6QMC - chain A; structure by X-ray diffraction, 1.77 A resolution.

Chain A:
Name: Kelch-like ECH-associated protein 1
From: Mus musculus
UniProt: Q9Z2X8 (KEAP1_MOUSE); numbering as in UniProt (aligned over 322-624)
Amino-acid sequence (321 residues; numbered 304 to 624; the number before each row is that of its first residue):
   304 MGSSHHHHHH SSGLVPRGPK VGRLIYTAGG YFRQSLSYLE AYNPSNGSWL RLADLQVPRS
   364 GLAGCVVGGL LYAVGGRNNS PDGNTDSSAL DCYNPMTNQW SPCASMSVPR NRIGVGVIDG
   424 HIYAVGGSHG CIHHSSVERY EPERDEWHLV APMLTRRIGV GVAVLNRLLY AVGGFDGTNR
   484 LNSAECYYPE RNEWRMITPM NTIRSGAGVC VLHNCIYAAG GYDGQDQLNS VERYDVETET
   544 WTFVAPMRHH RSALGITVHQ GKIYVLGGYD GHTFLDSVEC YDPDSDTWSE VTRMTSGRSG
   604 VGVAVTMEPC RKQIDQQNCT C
Not modelled in the structure: 304-324, 614-624
Sequence notes: initiating methionine (304); expression tag (305-321)
Curated features (UniProtKB/Swiss-Prot):
  - site: Cys-434 (Sensor for electrophilic agents)
  - modified residue: Cys-434 (S-cGMP-cysteine), Cys-613 (S-(2-succinyl)cysteine)
  - mutagenesis: Tyr-334 (Y334A: Impaired interaction with SQSTM1/p62), Ser-363 (S363A: Impaired interaction with SQSTM1/p62), Arg-380 (R380A: Impaired interaction with SQSTM1/p62. Abolished interaction with SQSTM1/p62; when associated with A-415 and A-483; R380M: Impaired interaction with NFE2L2/NRF2), Asn-382 (N382A: Impaired interaction with SQSTM1/p62), Arg-415 (R415A: Impaired interaction with SQSTM1/p62. Abolished interaction with SQSTM1/p62; when associated with A-380 and A-483; R415M: Impaired interaction with NFE2L2/NRF2), Arg-483 (R483A: Does not affect interaction with SQSTM1/p62. Abolished interaction with SQSTM1/p62; when associated with A-380 and A-415; R483M: Impaired interaction with NFE2L2/NRF2), Ser-508 (S508A: Impaired interaction with SQSTM1/p62), Gln-530 (Q530A: Impaired interaction with SQSTM1/p62), Ser-555 (S555A: Impaired interaction with SQSTM1/p62), Ser-599 to Arg-601 (Decreases repression of NFE2L2/NRF2-dependent gene expression), Ser-602 to Val-604 (Abolishes repression of NFE2L2/NRF2-dependent gene expression), Ser-602 (S602A: Impaired interaction with SQSTM1/p62), 1 further mutagenesis entry in UniProt
Small-molecule neighbours: J6H ((3S)-3-(4-chlorophenyl)-3-(2-oxidanylidene-1H-pyridin-4-yl)propanoic acid): Gly-364, Arg-415, Ile-461, Gly-462, Phe-478, Arg-483, Ser-508, Gly-509, Tyr-525, Gln-530, Ser-555, Ala-556, Tyr-572, Gly-603

Summary:
Bound to chain A: compound J6H. From UniProt: 19 mutagenesis sites.
Chain A is Kelch-like ECH-associated protein 1 (Mus musculus); the structure, Small molecule inhibitor of the
KEAP1-NRF2 protein-protein interaction, was determined by X-ray diffraction (same publication as 6QMD, 6QME,
6QMJ and 6QMK).
